PDB entry 8BSB | X-ray diffraction, 1.90 A resolution | chain A

[Chain A]
Protein: Methyl-accepting chemotaxis protein
From: Vibrio cholerae
UniProtKB: A0A6B3LML0 (A0A6B3LML0_VIBCL); residue numbers follow UniProt; this construct covers 32-191
Chain sequence (177 residues; each row starts with the number of its first residue):
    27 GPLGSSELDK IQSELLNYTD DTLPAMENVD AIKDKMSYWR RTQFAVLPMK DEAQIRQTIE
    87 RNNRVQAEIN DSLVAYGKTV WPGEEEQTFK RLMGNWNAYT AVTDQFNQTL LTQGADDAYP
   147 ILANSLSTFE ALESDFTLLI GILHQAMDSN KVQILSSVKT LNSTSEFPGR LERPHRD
Unresolved in the structure: 27-30, 190-203
Sequence notes: expression tag (27-31, 192-203)
Residues lining bound ligands: D-lysine (DLY): Asn43, Asp47, Thr48, Ala51, Tyr102, Thr105, Val106, Trp107, Glu111, Leu169, Ala172, Asn176
What the authors report for this chain:
  - binding site for D-lysine: Asn43, Asp47, Thr48, Thr105, Trp107, Glu111, Asn176

[In short]
Bound to chain A: D-lysine. From the paper: a binding site for D-lysine at Asn43, Asp47 and Thr48 among
others.
Chain A is Methyl-accepting chemotaxis protein (Vibrio cholerae); the structure, Vc1313-LBD bound to D-lysine,
was determined by X-ray diffraction together with 8BSA from the same study.
